7DVK - chains A and B; structure by X-ray diffraction, 2.60 A resolution.

# Chain A (and B)
Protein: Spiro-conjugate synthase
Source organism: Streptomyces rugosporus
Notes: EC 5.5.1.-; chain B of this document is another copy of the same molecule, construct and numbering; everything in this record applies to it too
UniProt: K7QVW7 (PYRI4_STRRG); numbering as in UniProt (aligned over 11-184)
Chain sequence (194 residues; row label = number of the first residue in the row; numbers below 1 keep their minus sign (Met-9 is residue -9)):
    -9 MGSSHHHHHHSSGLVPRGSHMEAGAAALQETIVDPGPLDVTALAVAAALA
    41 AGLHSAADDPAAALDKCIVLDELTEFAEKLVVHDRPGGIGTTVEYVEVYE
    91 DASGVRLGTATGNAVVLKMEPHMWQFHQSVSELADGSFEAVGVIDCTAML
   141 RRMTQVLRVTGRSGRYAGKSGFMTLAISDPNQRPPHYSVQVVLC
Not modelled in the structure: -9 to 21
Construct notes: initiating methionine (-9); expression tag (-8 to 10)
Swiss-Prot annotation at these positions:
  - binding site ((1S,3R,6R,8R,9R,11R,14S,15S,19R,20R)-8-ethyl-9,15-dihydroxy-3,4,6,20-tetramethyl-21,23-dioxo-24-azapentacyclo[20.2.1.0(1,6).0(11,20).0(14,19)]pentacosa-4,12,22(25)-trien-25-olate): Gln115
  - mutagenesis: Glu20 (E20R: Loss of catalytic activity), Asp74 (D74R: Loss of catalytic activity), Gln115 (Q115A: Leads to a 60% loss of catalytic activity)
Ligand contacts: HOF (methyl 4-[[(1S,6S)-6-(dimethylcarbamoyl)cyclohex-2-en-1-yl]carbamoyloxymethyl]benzoate): Glu65, Leu70, Val72, Val83, Tyr85, Glu87, Tyr89, Ala100, Met113, Gln115, His117, Ser119, Ile134, Met163, Leu165, Tyr177
Reported in the primary citation:
  - binding site for HOF: Glu65, Tyr85, Met113, Gln115, His117, Ser119, Ile134, Leu147, Met163, Leu165, Tyr177
  - mutagenesis - E65Q, Q115E: increased catalytic activity
  - mutagenesis - E65Q: unchanged stability
  - catalytic residues: Glu65 (proposed by the authors, not directly observed)
  - mutagenesis - E65A (Tm change 3 degC): increased stability

# How chain A and chain B interact
Residue-residue contacts (53):
  Asp24(A) - His112(B)  salt bridge
  Asp24(A) - Arg141(B)  salt bridge
  Pro25(A) - Pro111(B)
  Pro25(A) - His112(B)  hydrogen bond (backbone-side chain)
  Gly26(A) - His112(B)
  Gly26(A) - Trp114(B)  hydrogen bond (backbone-side chain)
  Pro27(A) - Lys108(B)
  Pro27(A) - Pro111(B)
  Pro27(A) - Trp114(B)
  Leu28(A) - Trp114(B)  hydrophobic
  Leu28(A) - Val133(B)  hydrophobic
  Asp29(A) - Lys108(B)  salt bridge
  Ala32(A) - Leu107(B)
  Val35(A) - Leu107(B)  hydrophobic
  Ala36(A) - Leu107(B)
  Ala36(A) - Phe116(B)
  Leu39(A) - Val105(B)  hydrophobic
  Leu39(A) - Phe116(B)  hydrophobic
  Leu39(A) - Gln118(B)
  Ala40(A) - Phe116(B)
  Ala47(A) - Arg75(B)  hydrogen bond (backbone-side chain)
  Ala47(A) - Val105(B)  hydrophobic
  Asp48(A) - Arg75(B)  salt bridge
  Arg75(A) - Asp48(B)  salt bridge
  Val105(A) - Leu39(B)  hydrophobic
  Val105(A) - Ala47(B)  hydrophobic
  Leu107(A) - Ala32(B)
  Leu107(A) - Val35(B)  hydrophobic
  Leu107(A) - Ala36(B)
  Lys108(A) - Pro27(B)
  Lys108(A) - Asp29(B)  salt bridge
  Pro111(A) - Pro25(B)
  Pro111(A) - Pro27(B)
  His112(A) - Asp24(B)  salt bridge
  His112(A) - Pro25(B)  hydrogen bond (side chain-backbone)
  His112(A) - Gly26(B)
  His112(A) - Met143(B)
  Trp114(A) - Gly26(B)  hydrogen bond (side chain-backbone)
  Trp114(A) - Pro27(B)
  Trp114(A) - Leu28(B)  hydrophobic
  Trp114(A) - Thr144(B)
  Trp114(A) - Val146(B)  hydrophobic
  Phe116(A) - Leu39(B)  hydrophobic
  Phe116(A) - Ala40(B)  hydrophobic
  Gln118(A) - His44(B)  hydrogen bond
  Val133(A) - Ala36(B)  hydrophobic
  Arg141(A) - Asp24(B)  salt bridge
  Met143(A) - His112(B)
  Met143(A) - Met143(B)  hydrophobic
  Thr144(A) - Trp114(B)
  Val146(A) - Trp114(B)  hydrophobic
  Arg148(A) - Arg148(B)
  Phe162(A) - Val133(B)  hydrophobic
Also at the interface, not in a pair above, chain A (33 interface residues in all): His44, Gly80, Val131, Ala138
Also at the interface, not in a pair above, chain B (33 interface residues in all): Gly80, Asp135, Ala138, Phe162

# In short
The chain A/chain B interface involves 33 residues from each chain, with 6 hydrogen bonds and 8 salt bridges.
Polar pairs include Asp24(A)-His112(B), Asp24(A)-Arg141(B) and Asp29(A)-Lys108(B). Chain A binds compound HOF.
The paper reports the catalytic residue Glu65(A); E65Q and Q115E of chain A increase catalytic activity.
Both chains are Spiro-conjugate synthase (Streptomyces rugosporus). Entry 7DVK (PyrI4 in complex with
intermolecular Diels-Alder product) was determined by X-ray diffraction (same publication as 7DVI).
